6GO7 - chains A and F of the 7 polymer chains in the assembly; structure by X-ray diffraction, 2.55 A resolution.

== Chain A ==
Name: DNA nucleotidylexotransferase, DNA-directed DNA/RNA polymerase mu
From: Mus musculus
Notes: EC 2.7.7.31, 2.7.7.7
Reference sequence: chimeric construct of P09838, Q9JIW4: residues 132-377 from P09838 (TDT_MOUSE) positions 132-377 (same numbers); residues 378-407 from Q9JIW4 positions 363-392 (UniProt number = residue number - 15); residues 408-511 from P09838 (TDT_MOUSE) positions 407-510 (UniProt number = residue number - 1)
Chain sequence (401 residues; row label = number of the first residue in the row):
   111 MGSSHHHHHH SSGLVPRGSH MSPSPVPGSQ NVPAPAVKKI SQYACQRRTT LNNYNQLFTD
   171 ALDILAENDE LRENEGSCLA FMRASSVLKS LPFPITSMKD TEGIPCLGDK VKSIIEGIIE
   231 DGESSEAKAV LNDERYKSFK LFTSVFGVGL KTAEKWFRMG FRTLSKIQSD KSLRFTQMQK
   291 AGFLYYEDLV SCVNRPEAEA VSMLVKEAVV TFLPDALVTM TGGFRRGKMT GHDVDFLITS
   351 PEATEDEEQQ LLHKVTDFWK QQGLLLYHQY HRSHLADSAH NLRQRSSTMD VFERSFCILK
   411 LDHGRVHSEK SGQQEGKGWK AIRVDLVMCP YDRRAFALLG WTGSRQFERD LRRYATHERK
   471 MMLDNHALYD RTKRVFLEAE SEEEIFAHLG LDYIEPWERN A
Not modelled in the structure: 111-148, 384-401, 419-425
Sequence notes: initiating methionine (111); expression tag (112-131); conflict Val401 (Ala386 in Q9JIW4)
Bound ions: Na+: Thr253, Val255, Val258 (shared with 1 residue of chain E); Mg2+: Asp343, Asp345 (together with 2',3'-dideoxycytidine 5'-triphosphate)
Small-molecule neighbours: 2',3'-dideoxycytidine 5'-triphosphate (DCT): Gly332, Gly333, Arg336, Lys338, Thr340, Gly341, His342, Asp343, Asp345, Gly450, Trp451, Thr452, Gly453, Ser454, Arg455, Glu458

== Chain F ==
Molecule: 6-nt DNA strand
Sequence (6 nucleotides; row label = number of the first residue in the row):
     1 AAAAAC

== Chain A / chain F interface ==
Residue-residue contacts (16; chain A residue first):
  Gln152(A) with DA3(F), phosphate contact; DA4(F), hydrogen bond to the phosphate
  Tyr153(A) with DC6(F), hydrogen bond to the base
  Gly186(A) with DA1(F), base contact
  Ser187(A) with DA1(F), sugar contact
  Ala190(A) with DA1(F), sugar contact
  Phe191(A) with DA1(F), sugar contact
  Cys216(A) with DA2(F), sugar contact; DA3(F), phosphate contact
  Gly218(A) with DA2(F), hydrogen bond to the phosphate
  Asp219(A) with DA2(F), hydrogen bond to the phosphate
  Lys220(A) with DA1(F), phosphate contact; DA2(F), hydrogen bond to the phosphate
  Val221(A) with DA2(F), hydrogen bond to the phosphate
  His467(A) with DC6(F), stacking on the base
  Glu468(A) with DC6(F), hydrogen bond to the base
Other interface residues (no listed pair), chain A (17 interface residues in all): Arg193, Pro215, Leu217, Arg463

== In short ==
Chain A and chain F form an interface of 17 and 5 residues respectively, with 7 hydrogen bonds and 1 aromatic
stacking contact. Polar pairs include Tyr153(A)-DC6(F), Glu468(A)-DC6(F) and Gln152(A)-DA4(F). Chain A binds
2',3'-dideoxycytidine 5'-triphosphate. Thr253(A), Val255(A) and Val258(A) form the Na+ site.
Here chain A is DNA nucleotidylexotransferase, DNA-directed DNA/RNA polymerase mu (Mus musculus) and chain F
is a 6-nt DNA strand. Entry 6GO7 (TdT chimera (Loop1 of pol mu) - full DNA synapsis complex) was determined by
X-ray diffraction (same publication as 6GO3, 6GO4, 6GO5 and 6GO6).
